Entry 8QCF (electron microscopy, 2.55 A resolution); this record covers chains D and G of the 13 polymer chains in the assembly.

== Chain D ==
Molecule: Exosome complex component RRP43
Organism: Saccharomyces cerevisiae
Reference sequence: P25359 (RRP43_YEAST); residues 1-394 here = UniProt positions 1-394
Sequence (394 residues; each row starts with the number of its first residue):
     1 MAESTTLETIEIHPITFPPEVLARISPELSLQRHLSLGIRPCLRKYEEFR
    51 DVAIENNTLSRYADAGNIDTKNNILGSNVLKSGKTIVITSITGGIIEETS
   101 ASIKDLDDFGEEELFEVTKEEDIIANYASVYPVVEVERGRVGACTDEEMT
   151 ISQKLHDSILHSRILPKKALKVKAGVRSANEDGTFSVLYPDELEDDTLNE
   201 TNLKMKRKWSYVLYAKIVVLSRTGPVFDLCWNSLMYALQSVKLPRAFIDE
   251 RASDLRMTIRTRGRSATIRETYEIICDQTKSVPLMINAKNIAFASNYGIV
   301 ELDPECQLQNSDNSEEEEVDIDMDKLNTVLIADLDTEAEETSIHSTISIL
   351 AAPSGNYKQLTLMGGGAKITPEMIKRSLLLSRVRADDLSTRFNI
Unresolved in the structure: 1-13, 101-120, 180-184, 192-205, 250-268, 310-326, 394
Sequence notes: conflict Ser-102 (Ala in P25359), Met-363 (Val in P25359)

== Chain G ==
Molecule: Exosome complex component MTR3
Organism: Saccharomyces cerevisiae
Reference sequence: P48240 (MTR3_YEAST); residues 1-250 here = UniProt positions 1-250
Sequence (250 residues; each row starts with the number of its first residue):
     1 MNVQDRRRLLGPAAAKPMAFSNTTTHVPEKKSTDLTPKGNESEQELSLHT
    51 GFIENCNGSALVEARSLGHQTSLITAVYGPRSIRGSFTSQGTISIQLKNG
   101 LLEKYNTNELKEVSSFLMGIFNSVVNLSRYPKSGIDIFVYLTYDKDLTNN
   151 PQDDDSQSKMTSSQISSLIPHCITSITLALADAGIELVDMAGAGEANGTV
   201 VSFIKNGEEIVGFWKDDGDDEDLLECLDRCKEQYNRYRDLMISCLMNQET
Unresolved in the structure: 1-4, 21-42, 149-162, 250
Sequence notes: conflict Thr-161 (Met in P48240)

== How chain D and chain G interact ==
Contacting residue pairs (42):
  Leu-59(D) / Tyr-143(G)  hydrophobic
  Arg-61(D) / Phe-20(G)
  Asp-69(D) / Lys-145(G)
  Asn-72(D) / Leu-102(G)
  Asn-73(D) / Phe-20(G)
  Asn-73(D) / Leu-102(G)
  Lys-84(D) / Glu-54(G)
  Gly-93(D) / Met-18(G)
  Gly-94(D) / Lys-16(G)
  Gly-94(D) / Met-18(G)
  Ile-95(D) / Ala-15(G)
  Ile-95(D) / Lys-16(G)  hydrogen bond (backbone-backbone)
  Ile-96(D) / Pro-12(G)  hydrophobic
  Tyr-131(D) / Leu-9(G)
  Tyr-131(D) / Gly-11(G)
  Tyr-131(D) / Pro-12(G)
  Glu-137(D) / Asn-55(G)  hydrogen bond (backbone-side chain)
  Glu-137(D) / Tyr-78(G)
  Glu-137(D) / Lys-98(G)  salt bridge
  Glu-137(D) / Tyr-140(G)  hydrogen bond
  Arg-138(D) / Tyr-78(G)
  Gly-139(D) / Tyr-78(G)
  Gly-139(D) / Arg-81(G)
  Gly-139(D) / Phe-138(G)
  Cys-144(D) / Arg-7(G)
  Cys-144(D) / Arg-8(G)
  Met-149(D) / Arg-7(G)
  Ser-152(D) / Leu-9(G)
  Gln-153(D) / Leu-9(G)
  Tyr-211(D) / Met-18(G)  hydrophobic
  Tyr-214(D) / Leu-10(G)
  Tyr-214(D) / Ala-15(G)
  Ser-221(D) / Ile-53(G)
  Ser-221(D) / Glu-54(G)  hydrogen bond (side chain-backbone)
  Ser-221(D) / Asn-55(G)
  Arg-222(D) / Asn-55(G)
  Pro-244(D) / Phe-20(G)  hydrophobic
  Ile-275(D) / Ala-19(G)
  Cys-276(D) / Met-18(G)  hydrophobic
  Cys-276(D) / Ala-19(G)  hydrogen bond (backbone-backbone)
  Cys-276(D) / Phe-20(G)
  Asp-277(D) / Phe-20(G)
Other interface residues (no listed pair), chain D (37 interface residues in all): Lys-71, Ile-74, Leu-75, Pro-132, Val-133, Arg-140, Ala-143, His-156, Val-212, Leu-220, Thr-223
Other interface residues (no listed pair), chain G (27 interface residues in all): Ala-14, Pro-17, Phe-52, Ile-74, Leu-101

== In short ==
37 residues of chain D and 27 residues of chain G are in contact, with 5 hydrogen bonds and 1 salt bridge.
Among the polar pairs are Glu-137(D)/Lys-98(G), Glu-137(D)/Asn-55(G) and Glu-137(D)/Tyr-140(G).
Here chain D is Exosome complex component RRP43 and chain G is Exosome complex component MTR3, both from
Saccharomyces cerevisiae. Entry 8QCF (yeast cytoplasmic exosome-Ski2 complex degrading a RNA substrate) was
determined by electron microscopy, deposited together with 8Q9T, 8QCA and 8QCB.
